Entry 4LKT (X-ray diffraction, 2.57 A resolution); this record covers chain A.

# Chain A
Molecule: Fatty acid-binding protein, epidermal
Organism: Homo sapiens
Reference sequence: Q01469 (FABP5_HUMAN); residues 1-135 here = UniProt positions 1-135
Chain sequence (138 residues; row label = number of the first residue in the row; numbers below 1 keep their minus sign (Ser-2 is residue -2)):
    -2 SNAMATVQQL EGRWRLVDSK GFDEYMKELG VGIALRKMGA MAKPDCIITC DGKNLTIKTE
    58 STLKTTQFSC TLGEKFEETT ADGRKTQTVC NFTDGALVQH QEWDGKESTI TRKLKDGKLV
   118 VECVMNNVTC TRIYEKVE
Disordered / not traced: -2
Differences from the reference sequence: expression tag (-2 to 0)
Small-molecule neighbours: linoleic acid (EIC): Phe19, Tyr22, Met23, Leu26, Val28, Leu32, Met35, Gly36, Leu60, Lys61, Ala78, Asp79, Arg81, Ile107, Arg109, Val118, Cys120, Arg129, Tyr131
Curated features (UniProtKB/Swiss-Prot):
  - motif: Lys24 to Lys34 (Nuclear localization signal)
  - binding site (N-eicosanoyl ethanolamine): Cys43, Arg109, Tyr131
  - binding site ((9Z,12Z)-octadecadienoate): Arg129 to Tyr131
  - binding site (hexadecanoate): Tyr131
  - modified residue: Ala2 (N-acetylalanine), Lys17 (N6-acetyllysine), Tyr131 (Phosphotyrosine)
  - mutagenesis: Lys24 (K24A: Loss of ligand-induced nuclear import; when associated with A-33 and A-34), Arg33 (R33A: Loss of ligand-induced nuclear import; when associated with A-24 and A-34), Lys34 (K34A: Loss of ligand-induced nuclear import; when associated with A-24 and A-33)
From the paper describing this entry:
  - binding site for linoleic acid: Ser58 to Thr62, Arg109, Cys120, Arg129, Tyr131
  - mutagenesis - K24A/R33A/K34A: unchanged stability
  - mutagenesis - K24A/R33A/K34A: abolished localization to AA
  - mutagenesis - M35A/L60A: decreased stability in response to AA
  - mutagenesis - L69A/F89A/L94A: decreased stability
  - mutagenesis - M35A/L60A: abolished localization
  - mutagenesis - K24A/R33A/K34A, M35A/L60A: decreased signaling

# Overview
Bound to chain A: linoleic acid. Curated annotation (UniProt) lists 3 N-eicosanoyl ethanolamine-binding
residues, 3 (9Z,12Z)-octadecadienoate-binding residues, hexadecanoate-binding residue Tyr131 and 3 mutagenesis
sites. From the paper: a binding site for linoleic acid at Ser58, Arg109 and Cys120 among others;
K24A/R33A/K34A and M35A/L60A reduce signaling.
Chain A is Fatty acid-binding protein, epidermal (Homo sapiens); the structure, Crystal Structure of Human
Epidermal Fatty Acid Binding Protein (FABP5) in Complex with Linoleic Acid, was determined by X-ray
diffraction together with 4LKP from the same study.
